Entry 7ZSA (electron microscopy, 4.00 A resolution); this record covers chains N and c of the 38 polymer chains in the assembly.

== Chain N ==
Molecule: Non-template DNA
Sequence (209 nucleotides; numbered -73 to 135; the number before each row is that of its first residue; numbers below 1 keep their minus sign (DA-73 is residue -73)):
   -73 AGCACGCTGTGTATATAATAGCTATGGAACGTTCGATTCACCTCCGATGT
   -23 GTGTTGTACATACATAAAAATATCATAGCTCTTCTGCGCTGTGTTGGTCG
    27 TAGACAGCTCTAGCACCGCTTAAACGCACGTACGCGCTGTCCCCCGCGTT
    77 TTAACCGCCAAGGGGATTACTCCCTAGTCTCCAGGCACGTGTCAGATATA
   127 TACATCGAT

== Chain c ==
Molecule: Histone H2A
From: Xenopus laevis
Reference sequence: Q6AZJ8 (Q6AZJ8_XENLA); residues 1-129 here correspond to UniProt positions 2-130 (UniProt number = residue number + 1)
Sequence (129 residues; numbered 1 to 129; the number before each row is that of its first residue):
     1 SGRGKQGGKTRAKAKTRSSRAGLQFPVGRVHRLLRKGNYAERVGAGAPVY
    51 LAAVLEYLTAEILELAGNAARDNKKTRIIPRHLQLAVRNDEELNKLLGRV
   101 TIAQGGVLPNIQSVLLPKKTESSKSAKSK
Not modelled in the structure: 1-11, 119-129

== How chain N and chain c interact ==
Pairs across the interface - 13 pairs, chain N then chain c:
  DT8(N) - Arg77(c)  hydrogen bond to the phosphate
  DT9(N) - Arg77(c)  salt bridge to the phosphate
  DG19(N) - Gly28(c)  sugar contact
  DG19(N) - Arg32(c)  salt bridge to the phosphate
  DT20(N) - Lys15(c)  phosphate contact
  DT20(N) - Thr16(c)  sugar contact
  DT20(N) - Arg17(c)  salt bridge to the phosphate
  DT20(N) - Gly28(c)  phosphate contact
  DT21(N) - Ala14(c)  sugar contact
  DT21(N) - Lys15(c)  hydrogen bond to the phosphate
  DG22(N) - Ala12(c)  phosphate contact
  DG26(N) - Arg42(c)  base contact
  DA28(N) - Arg42(c)  sugar contact
Other interface residues (no listed pair), chain N (9 interface residues in all): DT18
Other interface residues (no listed pair), chain c (12 interface residues in all): Lys13, Ser18, Arg29

== Summary ==
The interface between chain N and chain c involves 9 residues on one side and 12 on the other; the contacts
include 2 hydrogen bonds and 3 salt bridges. Polar pairs include DT8(N)-Arg77(c), DT21(N)-Lys15(c) and
DT9(N)-Arg77(c).
Chain N is Non-template DNA and chain c is Histone H2A (Xenopus laevis); the structure, Yeast RNA polymerase
II transcription pre-initiation complex with the +1 nucleosome and NTP (complex B), was determined by electron
microscopy, deposited together with 7ZS9 and 7ZSB.
